Entry 7N33 (electron microscopy, 2.50 A resolution); this record covers chains D and E of the 12 polymer chains in the assembly.

[Chain D (and E)]
Protein: Uridylate-specific endoribonuclease
Organism: Severe acute respiratory syndrome coronavirus 2
Notes: EC 3.1.-.-; chain E of this document is another copy of the same molecule, construct and numbering; everything in this record applies to it too
UniProtKB: P0DTD1 (R1AB_SARS2); residues 2-345 here correspond to UniProt positions 6453-6796 (UniProt number = residue number + 6451)
Chain sequence (360 residues; row label = number of the first residue in the row; numbers below 1 keep their minus sign (Gly-14 is residue -14)):
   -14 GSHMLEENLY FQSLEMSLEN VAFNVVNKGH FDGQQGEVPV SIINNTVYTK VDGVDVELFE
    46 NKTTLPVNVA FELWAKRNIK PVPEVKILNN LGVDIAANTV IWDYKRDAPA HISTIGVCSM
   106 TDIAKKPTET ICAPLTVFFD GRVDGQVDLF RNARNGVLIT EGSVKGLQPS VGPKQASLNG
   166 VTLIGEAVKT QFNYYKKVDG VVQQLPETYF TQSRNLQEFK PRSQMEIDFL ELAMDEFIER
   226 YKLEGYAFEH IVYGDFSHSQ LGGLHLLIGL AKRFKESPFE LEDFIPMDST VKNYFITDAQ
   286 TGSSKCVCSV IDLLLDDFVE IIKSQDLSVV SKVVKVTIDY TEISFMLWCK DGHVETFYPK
Not modelled in the structure: -14 to -1
Sequence notes: expression tag (-14 to 1)
Swiss-Prot annotation at these positions:
  - active site: His235 (Proton donor), His250 (Proton acceptor), Lys290 (For uridylate-specific endoribonuclease nsp15 activity)
  - binding site (uracil): Lys290 to Ser294, Thr341 to Lys345
  - site: Lys290 (Transition state stabilizer), Ser294 (Uracil recognition site)
What the authors report for this chain:
  - catalytic residues: His235, His250, Lys290
  - binding site for the 3-nt RNA strand: Ser294, Tyr343
  - specificity-determining residues: Asn278, Ser294
  - binding site for the 3-nt RNA strand: His250, Lys290 (from molecular simulation)
  - mutagenesis - H15A, S294A, Y343A: abolished catalytic activity
  - mutagenesis - K13A (2-fold), N278A (2-fold), W333A (2-fold): decreased catalytic activity
  - mutagenesis - C291A: unchanged catalytic activity
  - mutagenesis - D17S (2-fold): increased catalytic activity

[Chain D / chain E interface]
Pairs across the interface (47; chain D residue first):
  Val10(D) - Phe269(E)
  Val11(D) - Phe269(E)
  Val11(D) - Ile270(E)
  Asn12(D) - Val292(E)
  Lys13(D) - Cys291(E)
  Lys13(D) - Val292(E)
  Gly14(D) - Glu267(E)
  Gly14(D) - Phe269(E)
  His15(D) - Cys291(E)
  Ile28(D) - Thr49(E)
  Asn29(D) - Asn30(E)
  Tyr33(D) - Lys47(E)  hydrogen bond (side chain-backbone)
  Tyr33(D) - Thr48(E)
  Tyr33(D) - Thr49(E)
  Val36(D) - Met272(E)  hydrophobic
  Gly38(D) - Ile97(E)
  Val39(D) - Arg91(E)
  Val39(D) - Ala95(E)
  Asp40(D) - Thr49(E)
  Asp40(D) - Arg91(E)  hydrogen bond (backbone-side chain)
  Val41(D) - Pro271(E)
  Val41(D) - Met272(E)  hydrophobic
  Glu42(D) - Pro271(E)
  Leu43(D) - Phe269(E)
  Arg62(D) - Glu267(E)  salt bridge
  Ile64(D) - Phe280(E)  hydrophobic
  Ile64(D) - Cys291(E)  hydrophobic
  Leu163(D) - Thr282(E)
  Leu163(D) - Gly287(E)
  Leu163(D) - Ser289(E)
  Asn164(D) - Phe280(E)
  Asn164(D) - Thr282(E)  hydrogen bond
  Asn164(D) - Ser289(E)
  Val166(D) - Glu265(E)
  Val166(D) - Ala284(E)  hydrophobic
  Leu168(D) - Ala284(E)
  Leu168(D) - Gly287(E)
  Ile169(D) - Gln285(E)
  Glu171(D) - Gln285(E)
  Glu171(D) - Thr286(E)  hydrogen bond (backbone-backbone)
  Ala172(D) - Phe241(E)
  Ala172(D) - Ser242(E)
  Ala172(D) - His243(E)
  Ala172(D) - Ser244(E)
  Ala172(D) - Thr286(E)  hydrogen bond (backbone-backbone)
  Val173(D) - Thr286(E)
  Val173(D) - Gly287(E)
Also at the interface, not in a pair above, chain D (28 interface residues in all): Trp59, Gly170
Also at the interface, not in a pair above, chain E (28 interface residues in all): Asp283, Ser288

[Summary]
The chain D/chain E interface involves 28 residues from each chain, with 5 hydrogen bonds and 1 salt bridge.
Among the polar pairs are Arg62(D)-Glu267(E), Tyr33(D)-Lys47(E) and Asp40(D)-Arg91(E). From the paper:
catalytic residues His235(D), His250(D) and Lys290(D); H15A, S294A and Y343A of chain D abolish catalytic
activity; 8 substitutions were tested in all.
Chain D and chain E are both Uridylate-specific endoribonuclease (Severe acute respiratory syndrome
coronavirus 2); the structure, SARS-CoV-2 Nsp15 endoribonuclease pre-cleavage state, was determined by
electron microscopy (same publication as 7N06).
